6QMS - chains B and C of the 3 polymer chains in the assembly; structure by X-ray diffraction, 1.80 A resolution.

== Chain B ==
Name: Nuclear transcription factor Y subunit beta
Organism: Homo sapiens
UniProtKB: P25208 (NFYB_HUMAN); residues 51-143 here = UniProt positions 51-143
Amino-acid sequence (95 residues; numbered 49 to 143; the number before each row is that of its first residue):
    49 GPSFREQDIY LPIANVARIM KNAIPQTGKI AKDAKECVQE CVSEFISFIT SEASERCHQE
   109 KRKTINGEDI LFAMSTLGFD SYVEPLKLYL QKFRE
Not modelled in the structure: 49-56
Sequence notes: expression tag (49-50)
Curated features (UniProtKB/Swiss-Prot):
  - DNA-binding region: Leu59 to Ala65
  - region: Val86 to Ile97 (Subunit association domain (SAD))
  - cross-link: Lys140 (Glycyl lysine isopeptide (Lys-Gly) (interchain with G-Cter in ubiquitin))

== Chain C ==
Name: Nuclear transcription factor Y subunit gamma
Organism: Homo sapiens
UniProtKB: Q13952 (NFYC_HUMAN); residues 27-120 here = UniProt positions 27-120
Amino-acid sequence (96 residues; numbered 25 to 120; the number before each row is that of its first residue):
    25 GPMEEIRNLT VKDFRVQELP LARIKKIMKL DEDVKMISAE APVLFAKAAQ IFITELTLRA
    85 WIHTEDNKRR TLQRNDIAMA ITKFDQFDFL IDIVPR
Not modelled in the structure: 25-40
Sequence notes: expression tag (25-26)

== Interface between chain B and chain C ==
Pairs across the interface (99):
  Ile57(B) with Ile51(C); Leu54(C), hydrophobic
  Tyr58(B) with Arg47(C), hydrogen bond (backbone-side chain)
  Leu59(B) with Arg47(C); Ile48(C), hydrophobic
  Pro60(B) with Pro44(C); Arg47(C)
  Asn63(B) with Leu43(C); Pro44(C)
  Arg66(B) with Gln41(C), hydrogen bond
  Ile67(B) with Gln74(C); Ile77(C), hydrophobic; Thr78(C)
  Met68(B) with Ile77(C), hydrophobic; Thr81(C)
  Asn70(B) with Gln41(C)
  Ala71(B) with Thr78(C); Thr81(C); Leu82(C)
  Ile72(B) with Thr81(C)
  Pro73(B) with Trp85(C); Arg94(C)
  Thr75(B) with Arg94(C), hydrogen bond
  Gly76(B) with Trp85(C); Arg94(C)
  Lys77(B) with Arg94(C), hydrogen bond (backbone-backbone); Thr95(C); Leu96(C), hydrogen bond (backbone-backbone)
  Ile78(B) with Leu96(C)
  Ala79(B) with Leu96(C), hydrogen bond (backbone-backbone)
  Asp81(B) with Arg98(C), hydrogen bond (backbone-side chain)
  Ala82(B) with Leu96(C); Gln97(C); Arg98(C); Ile101(C)
  Cys85(B) with Arg98(C); Ile101(C), hydrophobic; Val118(C), hydrophobic
  Val86(B) with Ile101(C), hydrophobic
  Glu88(B) with Arg98(C), salt bridge; Ile117(C)
  Cys89(B) with Phe76(C); Leu80(C), hydrophobic; Leu114(C), hydrophobic; Val118(C), hydrophobic
  Val90(B) with Phe76(C), hydrophobic; Ile77(C), hydrophobic
  Ser91(B) with Ile51(C)
  Glu92(B) with Phe113(C); Ile117(C)
  Phe93(B) with Ala72(C), hydrophobic; Phe76(C), hydrophobic; Phe113(C), hydrophobic
  Ile94(B) with Ile51(C), hydrophobic; Met52(C), hydrophobic; Phe69(C)
  Ser95(B) with Ile51(C)
  Phe96(B) with Phe113(C), hydrophobic
  Ile97(B) with Phe69(C), hydrophobic
  Thr98(B) with Met52(C); Val58(C); Phe69(C)
  Ser99(B) with Asp55(C)
  Ser102(B) with Asp55(C); Asp57(C); Val58(C)
  Lys111(B) with Lys59(C); Met60(C), hydrogen bond (backbone-backbone)
  Thr112(B) with Met60(C); Ser62(C)
  Ile113(B) with Val58(C), hydrophobic; Met60(C), hydrogen bond (backbone-backbone); Ile61(C); Ser62(C), hydrogen bond (backbone-backbone)
  Asn114(B) with Ser62(C); Glu64(C)
  Gly115(B) with Ser62(C), hydrogen bond (backbone-side chain); Glu64(C), hydrogen bond (backbone-side chain); Leu68(C)
  Glu116(B) with Glu64(C)
  Ile118(B) with Phe69(C), hydrophobic
  Leu119(B) with Leu68(C), hydrophobic
  Met122(B) with Phe69(C), hydrophobic; Ala72(C), hydrophobic
  Gly126(B) with Gln110(C), hydrogen bond (backbone-side chain)
  Phe127(B) with Gln110(C); Phe113(C), hydrophobic
  Tyr130(B) with Ala72(C); Ile75(C), hydrophobic; Phe76(C)
  Leu134(B) with Leu68(C); Lys71(C); Ala72(C)
  Tyr137(B) with Glu42(C), hydrogen bond; Val67(C); Lys71(C)
  Leu138(B) with Glu64(C); Leu68(C), hydrophobic
  Phe141(B) with Val67(C), hydrophobic
Other interface residues (no listed pair), chain B (55 interface residues in all): Val64, Glu84, Ser129, Pro133, Arg142
Other interface residues (no listed pair), chain C (45 interface residues in all): Ala65, Ala73, Ile105

== Summary ==
55 residues of chain B face 45 of chain C across their interface, with 14 hydrogen bonds and 1 salt bridge.
Polar pairs include Glu88(B)-Arg98(C), Tyr58(B)-Arg47(C) and Arg66(B)-Gln41(C). UniProt lists a DNA-binding
region on chain B.
Here chain B is Nuclear transcription factor Y subunit beta and chain C is Nuclear transcription factor Y
subunit gamma, both from Homo sapiens. Entry 6QMS (NF-YB/C Heterodimer in Complex with NF-YA-derived Peptide
Stabilized with C11-Hydrocarbon Linker) was determined by X-ray diffraction (same publication as 6QMP and
6QMQ).
